Entry 8AMC (X-ray diffraction, 2.95 A resolution); this record covers chain A.

# Chain A
Protein: Allergen Fel d 4
From: Felis catus
Reference sequence: Q5VFH6 (ALL4_FELCA); residues 1-171 here correspond to UniProt positions 16-186 (UniProt number = residue number + 15)
Chain sequence (193 residues; numbered -21 to 171; the number before each row is that of its first residue; numbers below 1 keep their minus sign (Met-21 is residue -21)):
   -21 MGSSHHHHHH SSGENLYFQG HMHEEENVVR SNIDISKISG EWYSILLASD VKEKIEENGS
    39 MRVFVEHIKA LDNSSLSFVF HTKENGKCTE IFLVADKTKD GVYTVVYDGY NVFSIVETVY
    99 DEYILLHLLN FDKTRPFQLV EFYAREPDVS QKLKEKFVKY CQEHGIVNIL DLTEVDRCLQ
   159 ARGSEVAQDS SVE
Not modelled in the structure: -21 to 3, 162-171
Disulfides: Cys66-Cys156
Sequence notes: initiating methionine (-21); expression tag (-20 to 0)
Curated features (UniProtKB/Swiss-Prot):
  - glycosylation (N-linked (GlcNAc...) asparagine): Asn36, Asn51
What the authors report for this chain:
  - post-translational modification sites: Asn36 (proposed by the authors, not directly observed)

# Overview
The paper reports a modification site at Asn36.
Chain A is Allergen Fel d 4 (Felis catus); the structure, Crystal Structure of cat allergen Fel d 4, was
determined by X-ray diffraction (same publication as 9I2M).
